PDB entry 5BPO | X-ray diffraction, 1.90 A resolution | chains C and D of the 4 polymer chains in the assembly

# Chain C
Molecule: Insulin
UniProtKB: P01308 (INS_HUMAN); residues 1-21 here correspond to UniProt positions 90-110 (UniProt number = residue number + 89)
Amino-acid sequence (21 residues; each row starts with the number of its first residue):
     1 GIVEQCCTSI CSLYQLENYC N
Cystine bridges: Cys6-Cys11

# Chain D
Molecule: Insulin
UniProtKB: P01308 (INS_HUMAN); residues 1-30 here correspond to UniProt positions 25-54 (UniProt number = residue number + 24)
Amino-acid sequence (30 residues; row label = number of the first residue in the row):
     1 FVNQHLCGSH LVEALYLVCG ERGFFYXPXT
Disordered / not traced: 1, 30
Differences from the reference sequence: engineered mutation NVA_27 (Thr51 in P01308), HIX_29 (Lys53 in P01308)
Modified positions: NVA (norvaline) at position 27; HIX (3-(1H-1,2,3-triazol-5-yl)-L-alanine) at position 29
Covalently attached groups: covalent link NVA_27-HIX_29

# How chain C and chain D interact
Inter-chain disulfides: Cys7(C)-Cys7(D), Cys20(C)-Cys19(D)
Pairs across the interface - 27 pairs, chain C then chain D:
  Ile2(C) - Leu11(D)  hydrophobic
  Ile2(C) - Leu15(D)  hydrophobic
  Ile2(C) - Tyr26(D)  hydrophobic
  Val3(C) - Pro28(D)
  Cys6(C) - His5(D)
  Cys6(C) - Leu6(D)  hydrogen bond (backbone-backbone)
  Cys6(C) - Leu11(D)  hydrophobic
  Cys7(C) - His5(D)  hydrogen bond (backbone-side chain)
  Cys7(C) - Leu6(D)  hydrogen bond (backbone-backbone)
  Cys7(C) - Cys7(D)  disulfide
  Thr8(C) - His5(D)  hydrogen bond (backbone-side chain)
  Ser9(C) - His5(D)  hydrogen bond (backbone-side chain)
  Ile10(C) - Gln4(D)
  Ile10(C) - His5(D)
  Leu13(C) - Val18(D)  hydrophobic
  Leu16(C) - Leu6(D)  hydrophobic
  Leu16(C) - Ala14(D)  hydrophobic
  Leu16(C) - Leu15(D)  hydrophobic
  Tyr19(C) - Leu15(D)  hydrophobic
  Tyr19(C) - Phe24(D)
  Tyr19(C) - Phe25(D)
  Cys20(C) - Cys19(D)  disulfide
  Cys20(C) - Gly23(D)
  Asn21(C) - Arg22(D)
  Asn21(C) - Gly23(D)  hydrogen bond (backbone-backbone)
  Asn21(C) - Phe24(D)
  Asn21(C) - Phe25(D)
Interface residues without a listed pair, chain C (13 interface residues in all): Glu17
Interface residues without a listed pair, chain D (16 interface residues in all): NVA_27

# Summary
The interface between chain C and chain D involves 13 residues on one side and 16 on the other; the contacts
include 2 disulfide bonds and 6 hydrogen bonds. Polar pairs include Cys7(C)-His5(D), Thr8(C)-His5(D) and
Ser9(C)-His5(D).
Chain C is Insulin and chain D is Insulin; the structure, Human insulin with intra-chain chemical crosslink
between modified B27 and B29, was determined by X-ray diffraction, deposited together with 5BOQ and 5BQQ.
